Entry 6IFM (X-ray diffraction, 2.80 A resolution); this record covers chains H and N of the 10 polymer chains in the assembly.

== Chain H ==
Molecule: Antitoxin VapB
Source organism: Salmonella enterica subsp. enterica serovar Typhimurium str. LT2
UniProt: Q7CPV2 (VAPB_SALTY); residue numbers follow UniProt; this construct covers 1-68
Chain sequence (68 residues; row label = number of the first residue in the row):
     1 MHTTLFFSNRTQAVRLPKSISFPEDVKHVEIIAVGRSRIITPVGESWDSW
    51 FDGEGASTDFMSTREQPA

== Chain N ==
Molecule: DNA backward
Sequence (27 nucleotides; row label = number of the first residue in the row):
     1 GATGTATATGTCAAAGAGATATACAGG

== Interface between chain H and chain N ==
Residue-residue contacts (8):
  Ser8(H) - DT5(N)  base contact
  Ser8(H) - DA6(N)  base contact
  Asn9(H) - DG4(N)  base contact
  Asn9(H) - DT5(N)  base contact
  Arg10(H) - DA2(N)  sugar contact
  Arg10(H) - DT3(N)  salt bridge to the phosphate
  Thr11(H) - DG4(N)  phosphate contact
  Thr11(H) - DT5(N)  base contact
Other interface residues (no listed pair), chain H (5 interface residues in all): Lys27

== Overview ==
Chain H and chain N each contribute 5 residues to their interface; the contacts include 1 salt bridge. The
salt-bridged pair is Arg10(H)-DT3(N).
Here chain H is Antitoxin VapB (Salmonella enterica subsp. enterica serovar Typhimurium str. LT2) and chain N
is DNA backward. Entry 6IFM (Crystal structure of DNA bound VapBC from Salmonella typhimurium) was determined
by X-ray diffraction (same publication as 6IFC).
